PDB entry 8Y6J | electron microscopy, 3.46 A resolution | chains A and B

Chain A (and B):
Name: Cation transporter HKT1;1, Soluble cytochrome b562
Source organism: Oryza sativa
Notes: chain B of this document is another copy of the same molecule, construct and numbering; everything in this record applies to it too
UniProtKB: chimeric construct of Q7XPF8, P0ABE7: residues 1-159 from Q7XPF8 (HKT11_ORYSJ) positions 1-162 (same numbers); residues 159-163 from P0ABE7 positions 23-127 (offset varies); residues 163-552 from Q7XPF8 (HKT11_ORYSJ) positions 217-552 (same numbers)
Chain sequence (662 residues; numbered -17 to 583 plus 120 insertion-coded residues; 59 numbers in that range are skipped by the numbering (no residue carries them; nothing is unmodelled there); the number before each row is that of its first residue; a row labelled like 159A-159Z holds insertion residues (159A, then the next letters in order); numbers below 1 keep their minus sign (Met-17 is residue -17)):
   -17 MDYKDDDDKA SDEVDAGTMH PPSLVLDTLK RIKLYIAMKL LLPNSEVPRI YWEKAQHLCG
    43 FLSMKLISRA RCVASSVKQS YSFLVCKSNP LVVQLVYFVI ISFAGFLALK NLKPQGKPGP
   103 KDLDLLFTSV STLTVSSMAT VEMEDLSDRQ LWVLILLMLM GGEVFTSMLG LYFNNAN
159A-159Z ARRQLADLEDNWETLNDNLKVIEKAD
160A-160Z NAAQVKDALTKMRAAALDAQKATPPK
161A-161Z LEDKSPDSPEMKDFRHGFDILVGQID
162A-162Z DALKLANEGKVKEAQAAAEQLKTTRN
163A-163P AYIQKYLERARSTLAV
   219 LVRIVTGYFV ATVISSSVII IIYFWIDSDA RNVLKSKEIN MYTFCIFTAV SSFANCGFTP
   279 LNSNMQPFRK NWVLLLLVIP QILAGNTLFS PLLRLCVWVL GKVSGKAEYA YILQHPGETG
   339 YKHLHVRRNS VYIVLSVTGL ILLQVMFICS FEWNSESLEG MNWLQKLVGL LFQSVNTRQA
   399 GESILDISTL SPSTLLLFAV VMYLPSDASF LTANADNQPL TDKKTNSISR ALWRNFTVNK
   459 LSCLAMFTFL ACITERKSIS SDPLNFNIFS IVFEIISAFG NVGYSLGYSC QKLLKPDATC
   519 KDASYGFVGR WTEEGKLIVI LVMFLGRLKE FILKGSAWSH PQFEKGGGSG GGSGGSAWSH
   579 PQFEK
Not modelled in the structure: -17 to 55, 159A-159Z, 160A-160Z, 161A-161Z, 162A-162Z, 163A-163P, 433-445, 553-583
Construct notes: initiating methionine (-17); expression tag (-16 to 0, 553-583); conflict Arg159B (Asn161 in Q7XPF8), Trp159L (Met29 in P0ABE7), Ile163C (His124 in P0ABE7); linker (159D-159E, 163G-163N)
Disulfides: Cys508-Cys518

Chain A / chain B interface:
Pairs across the interface - 44 pairs, chain A then chain B:
  Arg346(A) - Ser447(B)
  Tyr350(A) - Ser447(B)
  Tyr350(A) - Trp451(B)
  Phe365(A) - Phe467(B)  hydrophobic
  Phe369(A) - Phe467(B)  hydrophobic
  Phe369(A) - Ile471(B)  hydrophobic
  Pro410(A) - Ile477(B)  hydrophobic
  Pro410(A) - Ile486(B)  hydrophobic
  Ser411(A) - Phe467(B)
  Ser411(A) - Cys470(B)
  Ser411(A) - Ile471(B)
  Leu414(A) - Ala463(B)
  Leu414(A) - Thr466(B)
  Leu414(A) - Phe467(B)  hydrophobic
  Leu414(A) - Ile486(B)  hydrophobic
  Tyr421(A) - Leu459(B)
  Phe428(A) - Leu450(B)  hydrophobic
  Phe428(A) - Phe454(B)  hydrophobic
  Asn432(A) - Leu450(B)
  Asn432(A) - Phe454(B)
  Ser447(A) - Arg346(B)
  Ser447(A) - Tyr350(B)
  Leu450(A) - Phe428(B)  hydrophobic
  Leu450(A) - Asn432(B)
  Trp451(A) - Tyr350(B)
  Phe454(A) - Phe428(B)  hydrophobic
  Phe454(A) - Asn432(B)
  Leu459(A) - Tyr421(B)
  Leu459(A) - Leu459(B)  hydrophobic
  Thr466(A) - Leu414(B)
  Phe467(A) - Phe365(B)  hydrophobic
  Phe467(A) - Ser411(B)
  Cys470(A) - Ser411(B)
  Cys470(A) - Leu414(B)  hydrophobic
  Ile471(A) - Phe369(B)  hydrophobic
  Ile471(A) - Ser411(B)
  Ile477(A) - Pro410(B)  hydrophobic
  Pro481(A) - Leu482(B)  hydrophobic
  Leu482(A) - Pro481(B)  hydrophobic
  Leu482(A) - Leu512(B)  hydrophobic
  Ile486(A) - Pro410(B)  hydrophobic
  Ile486(A) - Phe487(B)  hydrophobic
  Phe487(A) - Ile486(B)  hydrophobic
  Leu512(A) - Leu482(B)  hydrophobic
Also at the interface, not in a pair above, chain A (29 interface residues in all): Ser354, Leu415, Val418, Ala463
Also at the interface, not in a pair above, chain B (29 interface residues in all): Ser354, Leu415, Val418

Overview:
The chain A/chain B interface involves 29 residues from each chain.
Chain A and chain B are both Cation transporter HKT1;1, Soluble cytochrome b562 (Oryza sativa); the structure,
The structure of Oryza sativa HKT1;1, was determined by electron microscopy, deposited together with 8Y6M.
